PDB entry 9B7O | electron microscopy, 2.86 A resolution | chains D and F of the 8 polymer chains in the assembly

[Chain D (and F)]
Molecule: Capsid protein VP1
From: Adeno-associated virus
Notes: chain F of this document is another copy of the same molecule, construct and numbering; everything in this record applies to it too
UniProt: Q6JC22 (Q6JC22_9VIRU); residue numbers follow UniProt; this construct covers 203-736
Amino-acid sequence (534 residues; each row starts with the number of its first residue):
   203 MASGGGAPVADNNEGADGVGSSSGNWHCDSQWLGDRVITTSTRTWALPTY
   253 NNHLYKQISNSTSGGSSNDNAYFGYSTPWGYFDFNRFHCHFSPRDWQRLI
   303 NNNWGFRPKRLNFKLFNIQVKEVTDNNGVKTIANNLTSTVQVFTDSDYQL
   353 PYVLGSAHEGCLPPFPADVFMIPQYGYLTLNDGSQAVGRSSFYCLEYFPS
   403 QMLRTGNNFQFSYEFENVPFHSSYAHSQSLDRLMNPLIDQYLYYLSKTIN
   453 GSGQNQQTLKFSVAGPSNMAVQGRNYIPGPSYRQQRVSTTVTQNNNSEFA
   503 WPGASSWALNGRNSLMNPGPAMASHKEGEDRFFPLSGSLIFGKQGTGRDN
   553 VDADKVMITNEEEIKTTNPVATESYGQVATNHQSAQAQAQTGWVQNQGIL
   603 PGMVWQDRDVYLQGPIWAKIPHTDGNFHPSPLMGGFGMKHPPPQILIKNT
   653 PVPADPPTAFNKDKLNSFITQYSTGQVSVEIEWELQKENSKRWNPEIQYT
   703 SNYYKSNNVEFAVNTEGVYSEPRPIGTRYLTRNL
Not modelled in the structure: 203-240, 293-306, 429-474, 684-736 (chain F: 203-220, 324-333, 399, 655-669)
Reported in the primary citation:
  - mutagenesis - Q588R: abolished binding to Fab1-1

[Interface between chain D and chain F]
Contacting residue pairs (251):
  Ile-260(D) / Pro-438(F)  hydrophobic
  Asp-271(D) / Arg-434(F)  hydrogen bond (backbone-side chain)
  Asp-271(D) / Ala-472(F)
  Asn-272(D) / Arg-434(F)
  Asn-272(D) / Ser-469(F)
  Asn-272(D) / Asn-470(F)
  Asn-272(D) / Met-471(F)  hydrogen bond (side chain-backbone)
  Asn-272(D) / Ala-472(F)
  Ala-273(D) / Arg-434(F)  hydrogen bond (backbone-side chain)
  Tyr-274(D) / Arg-434(F)
  Tyr-274(D) / Met-471(F)  hydrophobic
  Ser-278(D) / Leu-439(F)
  Tyr-283(D) / Asn-437(F)  hydrogen bond
  Arg-288(D) / Tyr-443(F)
  Gln-351(D) / Asn-691(F)  hydrogen bond (side chain-backbone)
  Gln-351(D) / Lys-693(F)
  Gln-351(D) / Asn-735(F)  hydrogen bond (backbone-side chain)
  Leu-352(D) / Asn-735(F)  hydrogen bond (backbone-side chain)
  Pro-353(D) / Gln-430(F)
  Pro-353(D) / Asn-735(F)
  Tyr-354(D) / Leu-435(F)
  Val-355(D) / Asn-437(F)
  Gly-357(D) / Asn-477(F)  hydrogen bond (backbone-side chain)
  Ser-358(D) / Leu-435(F)
  Ser-358(D) / Met-436(F)
  Ser-358(D) / Gln-442(F)  hydrogen bond (backbone-side chain)
  Ala-359(D) / Gln-442(F)
  Ala-359(D) / Tyr-443(F)
  His-360(D) / Met-436(F)
  His-360(D) / Asn-437(F)  hydrogen bond (side chain-backbone)
  His-360(D) / Ile-440(F)  hydrogen bond (side chain-backbone)
  His-360(D) / Asp-441(F)
  His-360(D) / Gln-442(F)
  His-360(D) / Tyr-443(F)
  Glu-361(D) / Ile-440(F)
  Glu-361(D) / Asp-441(F)  hydrogen bond (backbone-backbone)
  Glu-361(D) / Gln-442(F)
  Glu-361(D) / Tyr-443(F)  hydrogen bond (side chain-backbone)
  Gln-376(D) / Asn-437(F)  hydrogen bond (backbone-side chain)
  Gln-376(D) / Leu-439(F)
  Tyr-377(D) / Leu-439(F)
  Gly-378(D) / Asn-437(F)
  Gly-378(D) / Pro-438(F)
  Tyr-379(D) / Pro-438(F)
  Leu-380(D) / Gln-430(F)  hydrogen bond (backbone-side chain)
  Leu-380(D) / Arg-434(F)
  Leu-380(D) / Met-436(F)  hydrophobic
  Leu-380(D) / Pro-438(F)  hydrophobic
  Leu-380(D) / Met-471(F)  hydrophobic
  Thr-381(D) / Ser-429(F)  hydrogen bond (side chain-backbone)
  Leu-382(D) / His-428(F)
  Leu-382(D) / Ser-429(F)  hydrogen bond (backbone-backbone)
  Leu-382(D) / Gln-430(F)
  Leu-382(D) / Thr-568(F)
  Asp-384(D) / Glu-529(F)
  Gly-390(D) / Arg-694(F)
  Gly-390(D) / Ile-699(F)
  Arg-391(D) / Ala-427(F)
  Arg-391(D) / His-428(F)
  Arg-391(D) / Ser-429(F)
  Arg-391(D) / Glu-564(F)  salt bridge
  Arg-391(D) / Glu-565(F)
  Arg-391(D) / Lys-567(F)
  Arg-391(D) / Arg-694(F)  hydrogen bond (backbone-side chain)
  Arg-391(D) / Thr-733(F)
  Ser-392(D) / Arg-694(F)  hydrogen bond (backbone-side chain)
  Ser-392(D) / Asn-696(F)  hydrogen bond (backbone-side chain)
  Ser-393(D) / Ser-429(F)  hydrogen bond
  Ser-393(D) / Arg-694(F)  hydrogen bond
  Ser-393(D) / Asn-696(F)
  Ser-393(D) / Thr-733(F)
  Phe-394(D) / Arg-694(F)
  Phe-394(D) / Trp-695(F)  hydrogen bond (backbone-backbone)
  Phe-394(D) / Asn-696(F)  hydrogen bond (backbone-side chain)
  Tyr-395(D) / Ser-429(F)
  Tyr-395(D) / Lys-693(F)
  Tyr-395(D) / Arg-694(F)
  Tyr-395(D) / Asn-735(F)  hydrogen bond
  Tyr-399(D) / Lys-693(F)  hydrogen bond (backbone-side chain)
  Tyr-399(D) / Trp-695(F)  hydrophobic
  Phe-400(D) / Lys-693(F)
  Pro-482(D) / Leu-602(F)  hydrophobic
  Pro-482(D) / Pro-603(F)
  Tyr-484(D) / Tyr-577(F)
  Tyr-484(D) / Gln-579(F)
  Tyr-484(D) / Val-580(F)  hydrophobic
  Tyr-484(D) / Gln-599(F)
  Arg-485(D) / Ala-581(F)  hydrogen bond (side chain-backbone)
  Arg-485(D) / Thr-582(F)
  Arg-485(D) / Asn-583(F)  hydrogen bond (side chain-backbone)
  Arg-485(D) / His-584(F)
  Gln-486(D) / Ala-581(F)
  Gln-487(D) / Ala-581(F)
  Gln-487(D) / Asn-583(F)  hydrogen bond (side chain-backbone)
  Gln-487(D) / His-584(F)
  Gln-487(D) / Gln-585(F)  hydrogen bond (side chain-backbone)
  Gln-487(D) / Ala-591(F)
  Arg-488(D) / His-584(F)  hydrogen bond
  Arg-488(D) / Gln-585(F)  hydrogen bond (backbone-side chain)
  Val-489(D) / Gln-585(F)
  Ser-490(D) / Leu-461(F)
  Val-493(D) / Gln-459(F)
  Val-493(D) / Thr-460(F)
  Val-493(D) / Leu-461(F)  hydrophobic
  Gln-495(D) / Ser-586(F)
  Gln-495(D) / Ala-587(F)  hydrogen bond (backbone-backbone)
  Asn-496(D) / Gln-459(F)
  Asn-496(D) / Leu-461(F)
  Asn-496(D) / Gln-585(F)  hydrogen bond
  Asn-497(D) / Gln-459(F)
  Asn-497(D) / Ser-586(F)
  Asn-497(D) / Ala-587(F)
  Asn-497(D) / Ala-589(F)
  Asn-497(D) / Gln-590(F)
  Asn-498(D) / Ile-451(F)
  Asn-498(D) / Gly-455(F)  hydrogen bond (side chain-backbone)
  Asn-498(D) / Gln-458(F)
  Asn-498(D) / Gln-459(F)
  Ser-499(D) / Thr-450(F)  hydrogen bond (backbone-side chain)
  Ser-499(D) / Ile-451(F)
  Glu-500(D) / Ser-448(F)
  Glu-500(D) / Lys-449(F)
  Glu-500(D) / Thr-450(F)  hydrogen bond
  Glu-500(D) / Ile-451(F)
  Phe-501(D) / Thr-450(F)  hydrogen bond (backbone-side chain)
  Phe-501(D) / Gln-585(F)
  Ala-502(D) / Leu-447(F)
  Ala-502(D) / Ser-448(F)
  Ala-502(D) / Thr-450(F)
  Trp-503(D) / Val-473(F)  hydrophobic
  Ser-507(D) / Gln-579(F)
  Ser-507(D) / Val-580(F)
  Ser-507(D) / Ala-581(F)
  Ser-508(D) / Gly-578(F)
  Ser-508(D) / Gln-579(F)  hydrogen bond (backbone-backbone)
  Trp-509(D) / Asp-433(F)
  Trp-509(D) / Arg-476(F)
  Trp-509(D) / Ile-479(F)
  Trp-509(D) / Pro-480(F)
  Trp-509(D) / Tyr-577(F)
  Trp-509(D) / Gly-578(F)
  Ala-510(D) / Tyr-577(F)  hydrogen bond (backbone-backbone)
  Leu-511(D) / Leu-432(F)  hydrophobic
  Leu-511(D) / Asp-433(F)
  Leu-511(D) / Pro-480(F)  hydrophobic
  Leu-511(D) / Lys-567(F)
  Leu-511(D) / Thr-568(F)
  Leu-511(D) / Asn-570(F)
  Asn-512(D) / Lys-528(F)
  Asn-512(D) / Glu-529(F)  hydrogen bond
  Asn-512(D) / Lys-567(F)
  Gly-513(D) / Lys-528(F)
  Arg-514(D) / Ser-431(F)  hydrogen bond
  Arg-514(D) / Asp-433(F)  salt bridge
  Arg-514(D) / Arg-434(F)
  Asn-515(D) / Ala-472(F)
  Ser-516(D) / Asp-433(F)
  Ser-516(D) / Ala-472(F)
  Ser-516(D) / Arg-476(F)
  Leu-517(D) / Ala-472(F)  hydrogen bond (backbone-backbone)
  Leu-517(D) / Val-473(F)  hydrophobic
  Asn-519(D) / Val-473(F)  hydrogen bond (side chain-backbone)
  Asn-519(D) / Gln-474(F)
  Asn-519(D) / Gly-475(F)
  Asn-519(D) / Arg-476(F)  hydrogen bond (backbone-backbone)
  Pro-520(D) / Arg-476(F)
  Phe-535(D) / Leu-461(F)  hydrophobic
  Leu-541(D) / Leu-444(F)  hydrophobic
  Ile-542(D) / Tyr-443(F)
  Ile-542(D) / Leu-444(F)
  Ile-542(D) / Tyr-445(F)  hydrogen bond (backbone-backbone)
  Ile-542(D) / Phe-463(F)  hydrophobic
  Phe-543(D) / Tyr-443(F)  hydrophobic
  Gly-544(D) / Tyr-445(F)
  Thr-548(D) / Tyr-445(F)
  Gly-549(D) / Tyr-445(F)
  Arg-550(D) / Asp-441(F)  salt bridge
  Arg-550(D) / Ser-464(F)
  Arg-550(D) / Val-465(F)  hydrogen bond (backbone-backbone)
  Asp-551(D) / Phe-463(F)
  Asp-551(D) / Ser-464(F)
  Asn-552(D) / Ser-448(F)  hydrogen bond
  Asn-552(D) / Lys-462(F)
  Asn-552(D) / Phe-463(F)  hydrogen bond (backbone-backbone)
  Asn-552(D) / Ser-464(F)  hydrogen bond (backbone-side chain)
  Val-553(D) / Lys-462(F)
  Val-553(D) / Phe-463(F)  hydrogen bond (backbone-backbone)
  Asp-554(D) / Lys-462(F)  salt bridge
  Ala-555(D) / Leu-461(F)
  Ala-555(D) / Phe-463(F)  hydrophobic
  Val-558(D) / Tyr-445(F)  hydrophobic
  Val-558(D) / Phe-463(F)  hydrophobic
  Thr-574(D) / His-584(F)  hydrogen bond (backbone-side chain)
  Glu-575(D) / His-584(F)  salt bridge
  Gln-597(D) / Val-580(F)
  Gln-597(D) / Ala-581(F)
  Gln-597(D) / Thr-582(F)
  Asn-598(D) / Val-596(F)
  Asn-598(D) / Gln-599(F)  hydrogen bond
  Gln-599(D) / Gln-599(F)
  Gln-599(D) / Leu-602(F)
  Gly-600(D) / Gln-599(F)
  Gly-600(D) / Ile-601(F)
  Ile-601(D) / Ile-601(F)  hydrogen bond (backbone-backbone)
  Trp-607(D) / Pro-603(F)
  Pro-617(D) / Tyr-443(F)
  Ala-620(D) / Asn-477(F)
  Lys-621(D) / Tyr-478(F)
  Ile-622(D) / Tyr-478(F)
  Pro-623(D) / Tyr-478(F)
  Pro-623(D) / Leu-736(F)  hydrophobic
  His-624(D) / Tyr-426(F)
  His-624(D) / His-428(F)  hydrogen bond (backbone-side chain)
  His-624(D) / Gln-608(F)
  His-624(D) / Arg-734(F)
  Thr-625(D) / His-428(F)
  Thr-625(D) / Val-606(F)
  Thr-625(D) / Trp-607(F)
  Thr-625(D) / Gln-608(F)
  Thr-625(D) / Leu-736(F)
  Asp-626(D) / Ser-424(F)  hydrogen bond
  Asp-626(D) / Trp-607(F)
  Asp-626(D) / Gln-608(F)
  Asp-626(D) / Asp-609(F)  hydrogen bond (side chain-backbone)
  Asp-626(D) / His-630(F)
  Asp-626(D) / Arg-730(F)  salt bridge
  Gly-627(D) / Val-606(F)
  Gly-627(D) / Trp-607(F)  hydrogen bond (backbone-backbone)
  Gly-627(D) / His-630(F)
  Asn-628(D) / Met-605(F)
  Asn-628(D) / Val-606(F)
  Asn-628(D) / Trp-607(F)
  Phe-629(D) / Ile-601(F)  hydrophobic
  Phe-629(D) / Leu-602(F)
  Phe-629(D) / Pro-603(F)  hydrophobic
  Phe-629(D) / Gly-604(F)  hydrogen bond (backbone-backbone)
  Phe-629(D) / Met-605(F)  hydrogen bond (backbone-backbone)
  Phe-629(D) / Trp-607(F)
  Phe-629(D) / Phe-629(F)  hydrophobic
  His-630(D) / Pro-603(F)
  His-630(D) / Gly-604(F)  hydrogen bond (backbone-backbone)
  Pro-631(D) / Tyr-478(F)  hydrogen bond (backbone-side chain)
  Pro-633(D) / Asn-477(F)
  Leu-634(D) / Arg-476(F)
  Leu-634(D) / Asn-477(F)  hydrogen bond (backbone-backbone)
  Leu-634(D) / Ile-479(F)  hydrophobic
  Leu-634(D) / Pro-603(F)
  Met-635(D) / Leu-444(F)  hydrophobic
  Met-635(D) / Gly-475(F)
  Met-635(D) / Asn-477(F)  hydrogen bond (backbone-side chain)
  Gly-639(D) / Tyr-478(F)
Other interface residues (no listed pair), chain D (119 interface residues in all): Tyr-277, Asp-349, Pro-375, Asn-383, Val-389, Cys-396, Thr-494, Pro-504, Gly-505, Ala-506, Met-518, Pro-522, Ile-560, Gln-615, Gly-616
Other interface residues (no listed pair), chain F (104 interface residues in all): Gln-456, Asn-457, Pro-468, Thr-569, Pro-571, Val-572, Ser-576, Gln-588, Gln-592, Thr-593, Asn-598, Gly-600

[Overview]
119 residues of chain D and 104 residues of chain F are in contact, with 64 hydrogen bonds and 6 salt bridges.
Polar contacts include Arg-391(D)/Glu-564(F), Arg-514(D)/Asp-433(F) and Arg-550(D)/Asp-441(F). The paper
reports that Q588R of chain D abolishes binding to Fab1-1.
Both chains are Capsid protein VP1 (Adeno-associated virus). Entry 9B7O (Fab2-5 in complex with the capsid of
Adeno-associated virus type 9) was determined by electron microscopy, deposited together with 9B6N, 9B6O,
9B6Q, 9B6R, 9B6S, 9B6T and 9 further entries.
